8TVS - chains A and R of the 16 polymer chains in the assembly; structure by electron microscopy, 4.40 A resolution (low resolution: residue-level contacts below are approximate; hydrogen-bond / salt-bridge calls are withheld).

== Chain A ==
Protein: DNA-directed RNA polymerase subunit
Source organism: Saccharomyces cerevisiae
Notes: EC 2.7.7.6
UniProtKB: A0A6A5Q1P2 (A0A6A5Q1P2_YEASX); residues 1-1733 here = UniProt positions 1-1733
Sequence (1733 residues; row label = number of the first residue in the row):
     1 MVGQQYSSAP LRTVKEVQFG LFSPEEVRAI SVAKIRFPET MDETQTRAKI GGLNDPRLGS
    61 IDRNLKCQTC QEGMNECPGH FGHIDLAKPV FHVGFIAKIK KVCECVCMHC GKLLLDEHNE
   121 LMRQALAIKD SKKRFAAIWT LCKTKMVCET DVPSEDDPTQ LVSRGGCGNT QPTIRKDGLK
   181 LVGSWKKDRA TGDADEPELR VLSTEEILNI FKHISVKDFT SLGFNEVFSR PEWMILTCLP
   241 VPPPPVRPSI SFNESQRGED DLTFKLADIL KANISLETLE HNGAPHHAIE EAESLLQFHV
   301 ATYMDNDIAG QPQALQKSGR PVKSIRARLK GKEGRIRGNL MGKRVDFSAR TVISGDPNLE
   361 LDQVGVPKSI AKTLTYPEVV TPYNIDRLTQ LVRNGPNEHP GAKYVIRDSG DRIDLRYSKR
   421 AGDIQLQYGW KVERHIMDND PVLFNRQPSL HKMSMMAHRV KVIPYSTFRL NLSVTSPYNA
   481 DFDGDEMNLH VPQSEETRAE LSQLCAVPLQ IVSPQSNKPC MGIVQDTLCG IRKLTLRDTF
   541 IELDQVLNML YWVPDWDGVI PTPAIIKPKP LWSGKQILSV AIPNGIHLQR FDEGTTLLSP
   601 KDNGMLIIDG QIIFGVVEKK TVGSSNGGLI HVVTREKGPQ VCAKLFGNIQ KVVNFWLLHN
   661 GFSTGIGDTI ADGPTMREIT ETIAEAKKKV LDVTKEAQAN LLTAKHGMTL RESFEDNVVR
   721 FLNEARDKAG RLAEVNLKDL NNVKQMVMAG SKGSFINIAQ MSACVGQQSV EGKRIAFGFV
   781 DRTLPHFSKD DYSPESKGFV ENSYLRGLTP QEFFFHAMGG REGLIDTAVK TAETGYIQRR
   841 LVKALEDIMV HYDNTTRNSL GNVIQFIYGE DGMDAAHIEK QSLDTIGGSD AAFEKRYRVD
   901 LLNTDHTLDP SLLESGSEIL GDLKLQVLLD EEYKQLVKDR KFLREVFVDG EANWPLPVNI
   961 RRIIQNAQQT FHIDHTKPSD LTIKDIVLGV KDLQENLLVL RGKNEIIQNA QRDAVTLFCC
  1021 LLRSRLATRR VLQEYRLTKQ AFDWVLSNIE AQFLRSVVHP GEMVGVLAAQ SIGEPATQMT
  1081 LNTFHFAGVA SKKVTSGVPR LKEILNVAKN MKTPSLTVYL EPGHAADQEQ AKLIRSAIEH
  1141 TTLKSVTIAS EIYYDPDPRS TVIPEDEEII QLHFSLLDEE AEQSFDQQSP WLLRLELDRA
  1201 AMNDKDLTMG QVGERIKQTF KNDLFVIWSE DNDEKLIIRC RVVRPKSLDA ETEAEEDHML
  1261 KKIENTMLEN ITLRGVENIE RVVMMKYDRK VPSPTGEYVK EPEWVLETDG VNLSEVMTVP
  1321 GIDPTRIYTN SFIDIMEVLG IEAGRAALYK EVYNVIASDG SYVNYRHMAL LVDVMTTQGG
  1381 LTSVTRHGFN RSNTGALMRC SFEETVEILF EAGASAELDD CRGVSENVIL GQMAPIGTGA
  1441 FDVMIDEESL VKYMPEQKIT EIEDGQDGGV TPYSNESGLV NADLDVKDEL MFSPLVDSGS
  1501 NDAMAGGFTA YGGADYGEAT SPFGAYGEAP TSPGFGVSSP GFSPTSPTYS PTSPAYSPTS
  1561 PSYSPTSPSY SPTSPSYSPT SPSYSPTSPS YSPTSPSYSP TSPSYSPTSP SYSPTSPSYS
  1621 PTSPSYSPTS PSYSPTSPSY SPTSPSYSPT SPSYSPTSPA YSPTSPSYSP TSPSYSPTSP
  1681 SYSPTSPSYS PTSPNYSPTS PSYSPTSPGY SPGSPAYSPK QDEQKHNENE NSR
Unresolved in the structure: 1-7, 42-44, 188-198, 1079-1096, 1158-1256, 1455-1733
Bound ions: Zn2+ site 1: Cys67, Cys70, Cys77, His80; Zn2+ site 2: Cys107, Met108, Cys110, Cys167; Mg2+: Asp483, Asp485 (shared with G12(R) of chain R)

== Chain R ==
Molecule: 17-nt RNA strand
Sequence (17 nucleotides; row label = number of the first residue in the row):
     1 AUCGAGAGGA UGCAGAC
Unresolved in the structure: 1-2, 15-17
Bound ions: Mg2+: G12 (shared with Asp483(A), Asp485(A) of chain A)

== Interface between chain A and chain R ==
Pairs across the interface - 9 pairs, chain A then chain R:
  Phe252(A) with C3(R)
  Arg446(A) with U11(R); G12(R)
  Pro448(A) with G12(R)
  Asn479(A) with G12(R)
  Asp483(A) with G12(R)
  Asp485(A) with U11(R); G12(R)
  Thr827(A) with C13(R)
Also at the interface, not in a pair above, chain A (9 interface residues in all): Asp481, Lys752
Also at the interface, not in a pair above, chain R (5 interface residues in all): A14

== Overview ==
9 residues of chain A face 5 of chain R across their interface. The Zn2+ site 1 is built by Cys67(A),
Cys70(A), Cys77(A) and His80(A). Cys107(A), Met108(A), Cys110(A) and Cys167(A) form the Zn2+ site 2.
Chain A is DNA-directed RNA polymerase subunit (Saccharomyces cerevisiae) and chain R is a 17-nt RNA strand;
the structure, Cryo-EM structure of backtracked Pol II in complex with Rad26, was determined by electron
microscopy (same publication as 8TUG, 8TVP, 8TVQ, 8TVV, 8TVW, 8TVX and 8TVY).
